PDB entry 9DK8 | electron microscopy, 3.30 A resolution | chains B and D of the 6 polymer chains in the assembly

== Chain B (and D) ==
Molecule: TIR domain-containing adapter molecule 1
Organism: Homo sapiens
Notes: chain D of this document is another copy of the same molecule, construct and numbering; everything in this record applies to it too
UniProt: Q8IUC6 (TCAM1_HUMAN); residues 1-545 here = UniProt positions 1-545
Sequence (545 residues; each row starts with the number of its first residue):
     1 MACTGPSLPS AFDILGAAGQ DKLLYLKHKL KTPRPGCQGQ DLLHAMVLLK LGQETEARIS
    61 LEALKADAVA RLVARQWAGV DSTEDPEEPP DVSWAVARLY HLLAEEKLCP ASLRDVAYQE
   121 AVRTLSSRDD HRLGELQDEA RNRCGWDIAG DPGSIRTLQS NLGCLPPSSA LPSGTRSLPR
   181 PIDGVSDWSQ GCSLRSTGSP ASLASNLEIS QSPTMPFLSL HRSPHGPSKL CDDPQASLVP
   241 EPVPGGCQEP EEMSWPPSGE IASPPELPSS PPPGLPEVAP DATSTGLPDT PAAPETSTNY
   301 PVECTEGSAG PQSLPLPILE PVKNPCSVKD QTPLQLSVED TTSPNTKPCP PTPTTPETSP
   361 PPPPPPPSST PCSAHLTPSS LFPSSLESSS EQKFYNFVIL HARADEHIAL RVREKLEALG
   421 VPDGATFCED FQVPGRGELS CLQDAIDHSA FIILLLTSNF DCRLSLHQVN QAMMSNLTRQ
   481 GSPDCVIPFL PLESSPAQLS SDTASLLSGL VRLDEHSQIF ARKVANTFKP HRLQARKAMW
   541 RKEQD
Not modelled in the structure: 1-392, 536-545
Swiss-Prot annotation at these positions:
  - motif: Glu84 to Asp91 (TRAF6-binding), Leu207 to Ser210 (pLxIS motif), Gln248 to Trp255 (TRAF6-binding), Asn299 to Ala309 (TRAF6-binding)
  - site: Ile148 (Microbial infection: Cleavage by CV3B), Gln159, Ser160 (Microbial infection: Cleavage), Gln190 (Microbial infection: Cleavage), Gln312, Ser313 (Microbial infection: Cleavage), Cys372, Ser373 (Microbial infection: Cleavage)
  - modified residue: Ser210 (Phosphoserine)
  - cross-link: Lys229 (Glycyl lysine isopeptide (Lys-Gly) (interchain with G-Cter in ubiquitin))
  - natural variant: Thr4 (T4I: Inhibition of IFNB induction), Met46 (M46I: In a breast cancer sample), Ser60 (S60C: Inhibition of IFNB induction), Arg71 (R71Q: No effect on IFNB induction), Val80 (V80M: No effect on IFNB induction), Ala111 (A111T: No effect on IFNB induction), Arg141 (deletion: Inhibition of IFNB induction), Thr157 (T157M: No effect on IFNB induction), Ser186 (S186L: In IIAE6), Val302 (V302L: No effect on IFNB induction), Thr377 (T377I: No effect on IFNB induction), Leu386 (L386P: No effect on IFNB induction), 2 further natural variant entries in UniProt
  - mutagenesis: Glu88 (E88A: Reduces binding to TRAF6 and activation of NFKB signaling pathway; when associated with A-252 and A-303), Gln159 (Q159A: Complete loss of cleavage by Seneca Valley virus protease 3C), Gln190 (Q190A: No effect on cleavage by Seneca Valley virus protease 3C; Q190R: No cleavage by HAV 3CD), Ser202 (S202A: Decreased interaction with IRF3), Ser210 to Thr214 (Abolished ability to activate IRF3), Ser210 (S210A: Abolished interaction with IRF3), Glu252 (E252A: Loss of TCAM1-induced NF-kappa-B activation. Reduces interaction with TRAF6 and activation of NF-kappa-B signaling pathway; when associated with A-88 and A-303), Asp281 (D281E: Resistant to caspase cleavage, no effect on TRIM38-mediated degradation; when associated with E-289), Asp289 (D289E: Resistant to caspase cleavage, no effect on TRIM38-mediated degradation; when associated with E-281), Glu303 (E303A: Reduces binding to TRAF6 and activation of NFKB signaling pathway; when associated with A-88 and A-252), Cys372 (C372R: Complete loss of cleavage by HCV NS3/4A protease), Pro434 (P434H: Abolishes interaction with TLR3), 1 further mutagenesis entry in UniProt

== Chain B / chain D interface ==
Pairs across the interface - 25 pairs, chain B then chain D:
  Asp484(B) with Pro434(D); Gly435(D), hydrogen bond (side chain-backbone); Arg436(D), hydrogen bond (side chain-backbone)
  Val486(B) with Pro434(D); Gly435(D)
  Ile487(B) with Val433(D), hydrophobic; Pro434(D), hydrophobic
  Gly509(B) with Gly437(D)
  Leu510(B) with Gly435(D)
  Val511(B) with Phe431(D), hydrophobic; Gln432(D); Val433(D); Gly435(D), hydrogen bond (backbone-backbone); Arg436(D); Gly437(D)
  Arg512(B) with Val433(D)
  Leu513(B) with Val433(D), hydrophobic
  Arg522(B) with Glu429(D), salt bridge
  Lys523(B) with Phe431(D); Val433(D)
  Asn526(B) with Glu429(D), hydrogen bond (side chain-backbone); Gln432(D)
  Thr527(B) with Gln432(D); Val433(D); Pro434(D)
Interface residues without a listed pair, chain D (9 interface residues in all): Cys428

== In short ==
12 residues of chain B face 9 of chain D across their interface; the contacts include 4 hydrogen bonds and 1
salt bridge. Among the polar pairs are Arg522(B)-Glu429(D), Asp484(B)-Gly435(D) and Asp484(B)-Arg436(D).
Curated annotation (UniProt) lists 16 mutagenesis sites on chain B.
Chain B and chain D are both TIR domain-containing adapter molecule 1 (Homo sapiens); the structure, TRIF TIR
Filament Cryo-EM Structure, was determined by electron microscopy together with 9DKI and 9DLG from the same
study.
